PDB entry 6RJD | electron microscopy, 3.30 A resolution | chains C and G of the 4 polymer chains in the assembly

== Chain C ==
Protein: Streptococcus Thermophilus 1 Cas9
Source organism: Streptococcus thermophilus DGCC 7710
Notes: EC 3.1.-.-
Sequence (1121 residues; row label = number of the first residue in the row):
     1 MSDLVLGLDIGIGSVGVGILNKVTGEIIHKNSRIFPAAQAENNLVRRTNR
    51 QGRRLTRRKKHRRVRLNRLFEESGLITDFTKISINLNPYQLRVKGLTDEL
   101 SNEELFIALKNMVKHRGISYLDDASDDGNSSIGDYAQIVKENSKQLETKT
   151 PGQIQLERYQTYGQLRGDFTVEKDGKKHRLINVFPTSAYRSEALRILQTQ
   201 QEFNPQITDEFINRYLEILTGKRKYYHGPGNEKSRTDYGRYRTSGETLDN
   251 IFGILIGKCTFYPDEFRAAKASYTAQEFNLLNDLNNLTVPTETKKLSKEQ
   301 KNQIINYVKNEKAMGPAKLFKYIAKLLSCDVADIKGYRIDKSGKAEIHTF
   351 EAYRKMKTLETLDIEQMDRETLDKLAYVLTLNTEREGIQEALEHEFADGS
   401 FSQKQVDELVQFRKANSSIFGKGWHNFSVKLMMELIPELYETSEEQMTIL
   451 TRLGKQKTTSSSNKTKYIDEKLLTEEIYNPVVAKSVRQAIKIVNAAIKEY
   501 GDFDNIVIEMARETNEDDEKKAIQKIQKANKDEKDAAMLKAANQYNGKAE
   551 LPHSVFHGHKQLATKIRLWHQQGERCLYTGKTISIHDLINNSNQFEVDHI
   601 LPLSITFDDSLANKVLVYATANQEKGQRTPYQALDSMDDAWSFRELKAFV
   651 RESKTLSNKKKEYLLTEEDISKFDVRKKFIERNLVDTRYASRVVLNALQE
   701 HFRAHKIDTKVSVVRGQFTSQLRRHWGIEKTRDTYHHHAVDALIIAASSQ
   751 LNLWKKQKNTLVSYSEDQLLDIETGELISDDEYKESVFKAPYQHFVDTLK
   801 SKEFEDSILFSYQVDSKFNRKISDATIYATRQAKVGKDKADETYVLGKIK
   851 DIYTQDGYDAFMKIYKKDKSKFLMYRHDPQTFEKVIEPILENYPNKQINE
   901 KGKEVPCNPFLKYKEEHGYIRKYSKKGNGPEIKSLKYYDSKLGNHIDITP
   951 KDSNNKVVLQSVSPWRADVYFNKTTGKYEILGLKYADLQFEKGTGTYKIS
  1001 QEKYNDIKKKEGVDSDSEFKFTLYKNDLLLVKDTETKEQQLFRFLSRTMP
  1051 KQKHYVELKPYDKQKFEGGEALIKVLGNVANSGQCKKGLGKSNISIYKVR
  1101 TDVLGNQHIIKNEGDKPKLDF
Disordered / not traced: 1-2, 123-132, 290-295, 511-689, 714-735, 750-804, 893-908
What the authors report for this chain:
  - binding site for ntPAM (chain G): Lys-1086

== Chain G ==
Molecule: ntPAM
Sequence (23 nucleotides; row label = number of the first residue in the row):
     1 GCAGAAAATGAAACCAGAACCAT
Disordered / not traced: 14-23

== How chain C and chain G interact ==
Contacting residue pairs (18; chain C residue first):
  Lys-867(C) / DA7(G)  salt bridge to the phosphate
  Ser-940(C) / DA6(G)  phosphate contact
  Lys-941(C) / DA6(G)  hydrogen bond to the phosphate
  Gly-943(C) / DA5(G)  phosphate contact
  Asn-944(C) / DG4(G)  hydrogen bond to the phosphate
  Asn-944(C) / DA5(G)  hydrogen bond to the phosphate
  Ser-961(C) / DA3(G)  phosphate contact
  Val-962(C) / DA3(G)  sugar contact
  Val-962(C) / DG4(G)  phosphate contact
  Pro-964(C) / DA3(G)  phosphate contact
  Lys-984(C) / DG4(G)  salt bridge to the phosphate
  Ser-1046(C) / DA3(G)  hydrogen bond to the phosphate
  Met-1049(C) / DA5(G)  base contact
  Pro-1050(C) / DG4(G)  phosphate contact
  Lys-1059(C) / DC2(G)  salt bridge to the phosphate
  Gln-1084(C) / DC2(G)  base contact
  Gln-1084(C) / DA3(G)  base contact
  Lys-1086(C) / DG4(G)  hydrogen bond to the base
Also at the interface, not in a pair above, chain C (18 interface residues in all): Ser-963, Lys-1051, Lys-1065
Also at the interface, not in a pair above, chain G (7 interface residues in all): DG1

== Overview ==
18 residues of chain C and 7 residues of chain G are in contact, with 5 hydrogen bonds and 3 salt bridges.
Polar pairs include Lys-1086(C)/DG4(G), Lys-941(C)/DA6(G) and Asn-944(C)/DG4(G). The paper reports a binding
site for ntPAM (chain G) at Lys-1086(C).
Chain C is Streptococcus Thermophilus 1 Cas9 (Streptococcus thermophilus DGCC 7710) and chain G is ntPAM; the
structure, Cryo-EM structure of St1Cas9-sgRNA-tDNA59-ntPAM complex, was determined by electron microscopy
together with 6RJ9, 6RJA and 6RJG from the same study.
